Entry 8EDF (X-ray diffraction, 3.40 A resolution); this record covers chains L and H of the 3 polymer chains in the assembly.

== Chain L ==
Molecule: SKD Fab Light chain
From: Bos taurus
UniProtKB: P0DOY2 (IGLC2_HUMAN); residues 122-212 here correspond to UniProt positions 16-106 (UniProt number = residue number - 106)
Amino-acid sequence (216 residues; numbered 1 to 212 plus 5 insertion-coded residues; 1 number in that range is skipped by the numbering (no residue carries it; nothing is unmodelled there); the number before each row is that of its first residue; a row labelled like 27A-27B holds insertion residues (27A, then the next letters in order)):
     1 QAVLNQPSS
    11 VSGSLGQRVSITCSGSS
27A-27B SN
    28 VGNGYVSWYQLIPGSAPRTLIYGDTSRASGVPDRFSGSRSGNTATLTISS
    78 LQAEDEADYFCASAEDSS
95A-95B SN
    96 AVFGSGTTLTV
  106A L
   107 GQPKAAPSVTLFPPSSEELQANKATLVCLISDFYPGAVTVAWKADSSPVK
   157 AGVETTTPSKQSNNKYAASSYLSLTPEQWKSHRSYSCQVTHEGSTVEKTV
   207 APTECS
Not modelled in the structure: 1-2, 211-212
Disulfides: Cys23-Cys88, Cys134-Cys193

== Chain H ==
Molecule: SKD Fab heavy chain
From: Bos taurus
UniProtKB: P0DOX5 (IGG1_HUMAN); the author numbering skips numbers that UniProt does not, so the offset changes along the chain: 161-167 = UniProt 114-120; 169-270 = UniProt 121-222
Amino-acid sequence (272 residues; row label = number of the first residue in the row; note: 1 number in that range is skipped by the numbering (no residue carries it; nothing is unmodelled there); a row labelled like 82A-82C holds insertion residues (82A, then the next letters in order)):
     1 QVQLRESGPSLVKPSQTLSLTCTASGFSLSDKAVGWVRQAPGKALEWLGS
    51 IDTGGNTGYNPGLKSRLSITKDNSKSQVSLSV
82A-82C SSV
    83 TTEDSATYYCTTVHQRTSEKRSCPGGSSRRYPSGASCDVSGGACACYVSN
   133 CRGVLCPTLNEIVAYTYEWHVDAWGQGLLVTVSSA
   169 STKGPSVFPLAPSSKSTSGGTAALGCLVKDYFPEPVTVSWNSGALTSGVH
   219 TFPAVLQSSGLYSLSSVVTVPSSSLGTQTYICNVNHKPSNTKVDKKVEPK
   269 SC
Not modelled in the structure: 1, 181-185, 268-270
Disulfides: Cys22-Cys92, Cys105-Cys128, Cys119-Cys126, Cys133-Cys138, Cys194-Cys250

== How chain L and chain H interact ==
Contacting residue pairs (77; chain L residue first):
  Asn30(L) with Tyr147(H); Tyr149(H)
  Tyr32(L) with Thr148(H); Tyr149(H); Glu150(H); Trp151(H)
  Ser34(L) with Trp151(H); His152(H)
  Tyr36(L) with Trp151(H); His152(H); Val153(H), hydrogen bond (side chain-backbone); Trp156(H), hydrophobic
  Leu38(L) with Gln39(H)
  Ala43(L) with Gly157(H); Gln158(H)
  Pro44(L) with Tyr91(H); Trp156(H)
  Arg45(L) with Trp156(H)
  Thr46(L) with Val153(H), hydrogen bond (side chain-backbone); Asp154(H); Trp156(H), hydrogen bond
  Tyr49(L) with His152(H)
  Phe87(L) with Ala44(H), hydrophobic; Leu45(H), hydrophobic
  Ala91(L) with Tyr149(H), hydrophobic
  Asp93(L) with Tyr149(H), hydrogen bond (backbone-side chain)
  Ser94(L) with Tyr149(H)
  Ser95(L) with Gln97(H); Thr99(H), hydrogen bond; Tyr149(H); Trp151(H)
  Ser95A(L) with Trp47(H), hydrogen bond (backbone-side chain); Ser50(H); Gly58(H); Tyr59(H); Gln97(H), hydrogen bond
  Asn95B(L) with Tyr59(H); Asn60(H); Pro61(H)
  Ala96(L) with Trp47(H); Trp151(H)
  Phe98(L) with Val37(H), hydrophobic; Leu45(H); Trp47(H)
  Gly99(L) with Ala44(H)
  Phe118(L) with Leu178(H), hydrophobic; Ala179(H); Ala191(H), hydrophobic
  Ser121(L) with Phe176(H); Pro177(H)
  Glu123(L) with Pro177(H); Lys263(H), salt bridge
  Glu124(L) with Phe176(H); Leu195(H)
  Thr131(L) with Leu195(H); Lys197(H)
  Val133(L) with Ser233(H)
  Leu135(L) with Phe220(H), hydrophobic; Ser233(H); Val235(H), hydrophobic
  Ile136(L) with Phe220(H)
  Ser137(L) with His218(H); Phe220(H)
  Glu160(L) with Gln225(H); Ser226(H), hydrogen bond
  Thr162(L) with Pro221(H); Ala222(H); Val223(H)
  Ser165(L) with Pro221(H)
  Gln167(L) with His218(H), hydrogen bond
  Ala173(L) with His218(H)
  Ala174(L) with Phe220(H)
  Ser175(L) with Pro221(H), hydrogen bond (side chain-backbone)
  Tyr177(L) with Leu195(H), hydrophobic; Val223(H), hydrophobic; Leu232(H); Ser233(H), hydrogen bond
Other interface residues (no listed pair), chain L (44 interface residues in all): Ala89, Ser90, Ser100, Thr116, Pro119, Thr161, Ser179
Other interface residues (no listed pair), chain H (50 interface residues in all): Glu46, Arg98, Lys102, Ala155, Leu192, Gly193, Leu224, Ser231

== Summary ==
The interface between chain L and chain H involves 44 residues on one side and 50 on the other; the contacts
include 11 hydrogen bonds and 1 salt bridge. Polar pairs include Glu123(L)-Lys263(H), Tyr36(L)-Val153(H) and
Thr46(L)-Val153(H).
Here chain L is SKD Fab Light chain and chain H is SKD Fab heavy chain, both from Bos taurus. Entry 8EDF
(Bovine Fab SKD in complex with Sars COV-2 receptor binding domain) was determined by X-ray diffraction (same
publication as 8ECQ, 8ECV, 8ECZ and 8ED1).
